Entry 7Q9B (X-ray diffraction, 3.24 A resolution); this record covers chains FFF and HHH of the 10 polymer chains in the assembly.

# Chain FFF
Molecule: MHC class I antigen
Organism: Homo sapiens
UniProt: U5YJM1 (U5YJM1_HUMAN); residues 1-275 here correspond to UniProt positions 25-299 (UniProt number = residue number + 24)
Amino-acid sequence (275 residues; each row starts with the number of its first residue):
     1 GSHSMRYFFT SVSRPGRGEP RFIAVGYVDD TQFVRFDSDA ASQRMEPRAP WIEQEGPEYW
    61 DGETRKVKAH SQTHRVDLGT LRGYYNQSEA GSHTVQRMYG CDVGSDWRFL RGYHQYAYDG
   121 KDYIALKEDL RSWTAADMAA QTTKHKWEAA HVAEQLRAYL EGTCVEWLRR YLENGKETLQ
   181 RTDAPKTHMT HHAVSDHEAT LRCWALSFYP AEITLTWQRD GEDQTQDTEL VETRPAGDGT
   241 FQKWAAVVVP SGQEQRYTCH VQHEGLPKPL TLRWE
Disulfides: Cys101-Cys164, Cys203-Cys259

# Chain HHH
Molecule: Glu-ala-ala-gly-ile-gly-ile-leu-thr-val
Amino-acid sequence (10 residues; each row starts with the number of its first residue):
     1 EAAGIGILTV

# Interface between chain FFF and chain HHH
Residue-residue contacts (40; chain FFF residue first):
  Met5(FFF) with Glu1(HHH)
  Tyr7(FFF) with Glu1(HHH), hydrogen bond (side chain-backbone); Ala2(HHH), hydrogen bond (side chain-backbone)
  Glu63(FFF) with Glu1(HHH); Ala2(HHH), hydrogen bond (side chain-backbone)
  Lys66(FFF) with Glu1(HHH), salt bridge; Ala2(HHH); Ala3(HHH)
  His70(FFF) with Ala3(HHH); Ile7(HHH)
  Thr73(FFF) with Leu8(HHH); Thr9(HHH)
  Val76(FFF) with Thr9(HHH)
  Asp77(FFF) with Thr9(HHH); Val10(HHH), hydrogen bond (side chain-backbone)
  Leu81(FFF) with Val10(HHH), hydrophobic
  Tyr84(FFF) with Val10(HHH)
  Arg97(FFF) with Leu8(HHH)
  Tyr99(FFF) with Ala2(HHH); Ala3(HHH), hydrogen bond (side chain-backbone); Ile7(HHH), hydrophobic
  His114(FFF) with Ile7(HHH)
  Tyr116(FFF) with Val10(HHH)
  Tyr123(FFF) with Val10(HHH)
  Thr143(FFF) with Val10(HHH), hydrogen bond (side chain-backbone)
  Lys146(FFF) with Thr9(HHH), hydrogen bond (side chain-backbone); Val10(HHH), hydrogen bond (side chain-backbone)
  Trp147(FFF) with Leu8(HHH); Thr9(HHH), hydrogen bond (side chain-backbone)
  Ala150(FFF) with Leu8(HHH), hydrophobic
  Val152(FFF) with Gly6(HHH)
  Gln155(FFF) with Ile5(HHH); Gly6(HHH)
  Leu156(FFF) with Ile5(HHH); Gly6(HHH)
  Tyr159(FFF) with Glu1(HHH), hydrogen bond (side chain-backbone); Ala2(HHH); Ala3(HHH)
  Trp167(FFF) with Glu1(HHH)
  Tyr171(FFF) with Glu1(HHH), hydrogen bond (side chain-backbone)
Interface residues without a listed pair, chain FFF (28 interface residues in all): Tyr59, Thr80, Ala158
Interface residues without a listed pair, chain HHH (10 interface residues in all): Gly4

# Overview
28 residues of chain FFF face 10 of chain HHH across their interface; the contacts include 11 hydrogen bonds
and 1 salt bridge. Polar contacts include Lys66(FFF)-Glu1(HHH), Tyr7(FFF)-Glu1(HHH) and Tyr7(FFF)-Ala2(HHH).
Chain FFF is MHC class I antigen (Homo sapiens) and chain HHH is Glu-ala-ala-gly-ile-gly-ile-leu-thr-val; the
structure, MHC Class I A02 Allele presenting EAAGIGILTV, in complex with Mel8 TCR, was determined by X-ray
diffraction, deposited together with 7ZUC, 7Q98, 7Q99 and 7Q9A.
